PDB entry 1IF1 | X-ray diffraction, 3.00 A resolution | chains C and A of the 4 polymer chains in the assembly

[Chain C]
Molecule: 26-nt DNA strand
Sequence (26 nucleotides; row label = number of the first residue in the row):
   200 GAGAAGTGAAAGTACTTTCACTTCTC

[Chain A]
Molecule: Protein (interferon regulatory factor 1)
Source organism: Mus musculus
Notes: fragment: dna-binding protein
Reference sequence: P15314 (IRF1_MOUSE); residue numbers follow UniProt; this construct covers 1-113
Amino-acid sequence (113 residues; row label = number of the first residue in the row):
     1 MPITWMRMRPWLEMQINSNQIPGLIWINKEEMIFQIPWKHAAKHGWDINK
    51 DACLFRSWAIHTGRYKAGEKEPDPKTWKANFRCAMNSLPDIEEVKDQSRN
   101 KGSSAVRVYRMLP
Disordered / not traced: 1-6, 112-113
Sequence notes: conflict Trp5 (Arg in P15314)
Curated features (UniProtKB/Swiss-Prot):
  - modified residue: Lys78 (N6-acetyllysine)

[Interface between chain C and chain A]
Contacting residue pairs (38):
  DA203(C) with Lys75(A), sugar contact
  DA204(C) with His40(A), phosphate contact; Ala41(A), phosphate contact; Lys75(A), salt bridge to the phosphate
  DG205(C) with His40(A), phosphate contact; Ala41(A), hydrogen bond to the phosphate; Lys75(A), phosphate contact; Lys78(A), salt bridge to the phosphate
  DT206(C) with Trp38(A), hydrogen bond to the phosphate; Lys78(A), phosphate contact; Arg82(A), salt bridge to the phosphate
  DG207(C) with Arg82(A), salt bridge to the phosphate; Asn86(A), phosphate contact
  DA208(C) with Cys83(A), base contact
  DC214(C) with Trp11(A), phosphate contact; Leu12(A), phosphate contact; Trp58(A), phosphate contact; Ser87(A), base contact; Leu88(A), phosphate contact
  DT215(C) with Trp58(A), hydrogen bond to the phosphate; Thr62(A), phosphate contact; Arg64(A), salt bridge to the phosphate; Cys83(A), base contact; Ala84(A), base contact; Ser87(A), base contact
  DT216(C) with Arg64(A), salt bridge to the phosphate; Asn80(A), hydrogen bond to the phosphate; Cys83(A), hydrogen bond to the base
  DC223(C) with His40(A), phosphate contact; Arg99(A), salt bridge to the phosphate
  DT224(C) with His40(A), sugar contact; Ala42(A), phosphate contact; Lys43(A), phosphate contact; His44(A), phosphate contact; Arg99(A), salt bridge to the phosphate; Asn100(A), hydrogen bond to the phosphate
  DC225(C) with Lys43(A), salt bridge to the phosphate; His44(A), salt bridge to the phosphate
Interface residues without a listed pair, chain C (14 interface residues in all): DA213, DT217
Interface residues without a listed pair, chain A (23 interface residues in all): Lys39

[Overview]
The interface between chain C and chain A involves 14 residues on one side and 23 on the other, with 6
hydrogen bonds and 10 salt bridges. Polar contacts include DT216(C)-Cys83(A), DG205(C)-Ala41(A) and
DT206(C)-Trp38(A).
Chain C is a 26-nt DNA strand and chain A is Protein (interferon regulatory factor 1) (Mus musculus); the
structure, Interferon regulatory factor 1 (irf-1) complex with DNA, was determined by X-ray diffraction.
